PDB entry 5LQW | electron microscopy, 5.80 A resolution (low resolution: residue-level contacts below are approximate; hydrogen-bond / salt-bridge calls are withheld) | chains M and W of the 31 polymer chains in the assembly

[Chain M]
Molecule: Pre-mRNA-processing protein 45
From: Saccharomyces cerevisiae
Reference sequence: P28004 (PRP45_YEAST); numbering as in UniProt (aligned over 1-379)
Chain sequence (379 residues; numbered 1 to 379; the number before each row is that of its first residue):
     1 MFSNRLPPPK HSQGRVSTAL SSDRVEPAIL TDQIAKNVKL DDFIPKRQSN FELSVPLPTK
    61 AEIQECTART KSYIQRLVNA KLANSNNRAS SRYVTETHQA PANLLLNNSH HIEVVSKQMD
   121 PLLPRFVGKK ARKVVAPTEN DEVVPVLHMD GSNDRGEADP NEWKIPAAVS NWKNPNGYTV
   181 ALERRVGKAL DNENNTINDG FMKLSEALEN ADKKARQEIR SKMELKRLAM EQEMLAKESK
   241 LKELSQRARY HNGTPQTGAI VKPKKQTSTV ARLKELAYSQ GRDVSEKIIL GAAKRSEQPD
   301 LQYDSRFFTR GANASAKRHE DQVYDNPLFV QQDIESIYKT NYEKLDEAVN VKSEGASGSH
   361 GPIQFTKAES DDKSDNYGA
Not modelled in the structure: 1-30, 47-51, 85-89, 99-108, 178-193, 236-379

[Chain W]
Molecule: Pre-mRNA-splicing factor CEF1
From: Saccharomyces cerevisiae
Reference sequence: Q03654 (CEF1_YEAST); residue numbers follow UniProt; this construct covers 1-590
Chain sequence (590 residues; row label = number of the first residue in the row):
     1 MPPVPIYVKG GVWTNVEDQI LKAAVQKYGT HQWSKVASLL QKKTARQSEL RWNEYLNPKL
    61 NFTEFSKEED AQLLDLAREL PNQWRTIADM MARPAQVCVE RYNRLLESED SGGAALSTGV
   121 TDLKAGDINP NAETQMARPD NGDLEDEEKE MLAEARARLL NTQGKKATRK IRERMLEESK
   181 RIAELQKRRE LKQAGINVAI KKPKKKYGTD IDYNEDIVYE QAPMPGIYDT STEDRQIKKK
   241 FEQFERKVNR KGLDGNKDKP SKKNKDKKRK HDENEHVEKA ALGESTTLTD EYKKPKLILS
   301 APGTKQGKVT YKKKLESKRQ KLIEAQATGT VLTPKELLPH DSGQEDNERS NIKSGKQLKS
   361 RIRKFLVQMF ASLPSPKNDF EIVLSEDEKE EDAEIAEYEK EFENERAMNE EDNFIEPPSQ
   421 NDAPRVSLVA VPLAYSTLPI PEFKNNPQSA IDNKYNLLVA NAINKEPHMV PEDTVDFLKE
   481 VESRMQHITQ GRTSMKIQFK TAMPPTEVLL ESIQSKVESI EQLQRKLQHV QPLEQQNNEM
   541 CSTLCHHSLP ALIEGQRKYY ADYYAYRQEI RSLEGRRKRL QAMLNSSSSI
Not modelled in the structure: 1-11, 110-229, 260-590
Curated features (UniProtKB/Swiss-Prot):
  - DNA-binding region (H-T-H motif): Trp33 to Leu56, Trp84 to Leu106
  - region: Ala460 to Gln490 (Interaction with PRP19 and self-interaction)

[Chain M / chain W interface]
Residue-residue contacts (7; chain M residue first):
  Val169(M) - Tyr28(W)
  Ser170(M) - Gly29(W)
  Asn171(M) - Gly29(W)
  Asn171(M) - Thr30(W)
  Asn171(M) - His31(W)
  Asn174(M) - Tyr28(W)
  Asn174(M) - Gly29(W)

[In short]
Chain M and chain W each contribute 4 residues to their interface.
Here chain M is Pre-mRNA-processing protein 45 and chain W is Pre-mRNA-splicing factor CEF1, both from
Saccharomyces cerevisiae. Entry 5LQW (yeast activated spliceosome) was determined by electron microscopy.
